Entry 7A7D (electron microscopy, 26.00 A resolution (very low resolution: no residue pairs are listed; an interface is given only as per-side residue counts)); this record covers chains C and D of the 14 polymer chains in the assembly.

== Chain C ==
Molecule: Desmoglein-2
Organism: Homo sapiens
UniProt: Q14126 (DSG2_HUMAN); residues 567-1120 here correspond to UniProt positions 50-603 (UniProt number = residue number - 517)
Amino-acid sequence (554 residues; row label = number of the first residue in the row):
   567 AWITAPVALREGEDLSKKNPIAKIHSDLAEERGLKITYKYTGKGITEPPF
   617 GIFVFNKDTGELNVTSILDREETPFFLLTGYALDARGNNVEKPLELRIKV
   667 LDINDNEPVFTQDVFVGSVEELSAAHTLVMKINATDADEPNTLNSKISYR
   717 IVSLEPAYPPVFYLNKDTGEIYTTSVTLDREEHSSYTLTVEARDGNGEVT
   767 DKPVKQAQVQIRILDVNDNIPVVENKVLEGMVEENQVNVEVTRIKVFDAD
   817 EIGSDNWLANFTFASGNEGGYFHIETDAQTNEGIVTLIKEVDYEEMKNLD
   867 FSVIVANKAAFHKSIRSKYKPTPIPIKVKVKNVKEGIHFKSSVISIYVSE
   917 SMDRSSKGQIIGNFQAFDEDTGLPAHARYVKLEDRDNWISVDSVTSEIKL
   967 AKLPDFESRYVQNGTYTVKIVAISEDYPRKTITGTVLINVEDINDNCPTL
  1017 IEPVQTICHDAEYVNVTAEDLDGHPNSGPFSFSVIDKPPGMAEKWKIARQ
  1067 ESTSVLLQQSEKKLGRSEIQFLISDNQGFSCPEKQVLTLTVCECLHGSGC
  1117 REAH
Construct notes: conflict His1120 (Gln603 in Q14126)
Cystine bridges: Cys1013-Cys1097, Cys1024-Cys1110, Cys1108-Cys1116

== Chain D ==
Molecule: Desmoglein-2
Organism: Homo sapiens
UniProt: Q14126 (DSG2_HUMAN); residues 1133-1686 here correspond to UniProt positions 50-603 (UniProt number = residue number - 1083)
Amino-acid sequence (554 residues; each row starts with the number of its first residue):
  1133 AWITAPVALREGEDLSKKNPIAKIHSDLAEERGLKITYKYTGKGITEPPF
  1183 GIFVFNKDTGELNVTSILDREETPFFLLTGYALDARGNNVEKPLELRIKV
  1233 LDINDNEPVFTQDVFVGSVEELSAAHTLVMKINATDADEPNTLNSKISYR
  1283 IVSLEPAYPPVFYLNKDTGEIYTTSVTLDREEHSSYTLTVEARDGNGEVT
  1333 DKPVKQAQVQIRILDVNDNIPVVENKVLEGMVEENQVNVEVTRIKVFDAD
  1383 EIGSDNWLANFTFASGNEGGYFHIETDAQTNEGIVTLIKEVDYEEMKNLD
  1433 FSVIVANKAAFHKSIRSKYKPTPIPIKVKVKNVKEGIHFKSSVISIYVSE
  1483 SMDRSSKGQIIGNFQAFDEDTGLPAHARYVKLEDRDNWISVDSVTSEIKL
  1533 AKLPDFESRYVQNGTYTVKIVAISEDYPRKTITGTVLINVEDINDNCPTL
  1583 IEPVQTICHDAEYVNVTAEDLDGHPNSGPFSFSVIDKPPGMAEKWKIARQ
  1633 ESTSVLLQQSEKKLGRSEIQFLISDNQGFSCPEKQVLTLTVCECLHGSGC
  1683 REAH
Construct notes: conflict His1686 (Gln603 in Q14126)
Cystine bridges: Cys1579-Cys1663, Cys1590-Cys1676, Cys1674-Cys1682

== Interface between chain C and chain D ==
At this resolution (26 A) residue pairs are not listed: 8 residues of chain C and 5 of chain D lie at the interface.

== Summary ==
Chain C and chain D form an interface of 8 and 5 residues respectively.
Both chains are Desmoglein-2 (Homo sapiens). Entry 7A7D (Cadherin fit into cryo-ET map) was determined by
electron microscopy.
